Entry 6DOJ (X-ray diffraction, 1.40 A resolution); this record covers chains A and C of the 4 polymer chains in the assembly.

== Chain A ==
Name: Ribonuclease H
Organism: Bacillus halodurans
Notes: EC 3.1.26.4; fragment: catalytic domain
UniProtKB: Q9KEI9 (RNH1_BACHD); residue numbers follow UniProt; this construct covers 61-195
Sequence (135 residues; each row starts with the number of its first residue):
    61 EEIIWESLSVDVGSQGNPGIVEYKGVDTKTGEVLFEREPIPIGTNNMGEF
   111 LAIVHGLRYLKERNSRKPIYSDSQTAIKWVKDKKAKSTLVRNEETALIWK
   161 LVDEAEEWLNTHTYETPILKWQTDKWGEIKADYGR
Ion coordination: Mg2+ site 1: Asp71, Asp192 (shared with 1 residue of chain b); Mg2+ site 2: Asp71, Glu109, Asp132 (shared with 1 residue of chain B; 1 residue of chain b); K+: Asp192 (shared with 1 residue of chain b)
UniProt features mapped onto this chain:
  - binding site (Mg(2+)): Asp71, Glu109, Asp132, Asp192
  - mutagenesis: Glu109 (E109Q: Loss of activity), Asp132 (D132N: Loss of activity), Glu188 (E188A: Strongly reduces activity; E188Q: No effect), Asp192 (D192N: Strongly reduced activity with manganese. Loss of activity with magnesium)

== Chain C ==
Molecule: 6-nt DNA strand
Sequence (6 nucleotides; row label = number of the first residue in the row):
     1 CGATGT

== Interface between chain A and chain C ==
Pairs across the interface - 21 pairs, chain A then chain C:
  Asn77(A) - DA3(C)  hydrogen bond to the base
  Asn77(A) - DT4(C)  hydrogen bond to the sugar
  Pro78(A) - DA3(C)  phosphate contact
  Pro78(A) - DT4(C)  phosphate contact
  Thr104(A) - DT4(C)  phosphate contact
  Thr104(A) - DG5(C)  hydrogen bond to the phosphate
  Asn105(A) - DT4(C)  hydrogen bond to the base
  Asn106(A) - DT4(C)  hydrogen bond to the base
  Asn106(A) - DG5(C)  hydrogen bond to the sugar
  Met107(A) - DG5(C)  phosphate contact
  Gln134(A) - DG5(C)  base contact
  Gln134(A) - DT6(C)  base contact
  Thr135(A) - DG5(C)  sugar contact
  Lys138(A) - DT6(C)  phosphate contact
  Trp139(A) - DG5(C)  phosphate contact
  Trp139(A) - DT6(C)  hydrogen bond to the phosphate
  Lys146(A) - DG5(C)  sugar contact
  Lys146(A) - DT6(C)  salt bridge to the phosphate
  Ser147(A) - DG5(C)  hydrogen bond to the phosphate
  Thr148(A) - DG5(C)  hydrogen bond to the phosphate
  Leu149(A) - DG5(C)  phosphate contact
Other interface residues (no listed pair), chain C (5 interface residues in all): DG2

== In short ==
14 residues of chain A and 5 residues of chain C are in contact; the contacts include 9 hydrogen bonds and 1
salt bridge. Polar contacts include Asn77(A)-DA3(C), Asn105(A)-DT4(C) and Asn106(A)-DT4(C). UniProt lists 4
Mg2+-binding residues and 4 mutagenesis sites on chain A.
Chain A is Ribonuclease H (Bacillus halodurans) and chain C is a 6-nt DNA strand; the structure, Crystal
Structure of Bacillus Halodurans Ribonuclease H1 in Complex with an RNA/DNA Hybrid: Reaction in 2 ..., was
determined by X-ray diffraction together with 6DMN, 6DMV, 6DO8, 6DO9, 6DOA, 6DOB and 46 further entries from
the same study.
